Entry 8J6S (electron microscopy, 3.80 A resolution); this record covers chains C and D of the 12 polymer chains in the assembly.

Chain C:
Name: Histone H3.1
From: Homo sapiens
UniProtKB: P68431 (H31_HUMAN); residues 0-135 here correspond to UniProt positions 1-136 (UniProt number = residue number + 1)
Sequence (136 residues; numbered 0 to 135; the number before each row is that of its first residue; numbering starts at 0):
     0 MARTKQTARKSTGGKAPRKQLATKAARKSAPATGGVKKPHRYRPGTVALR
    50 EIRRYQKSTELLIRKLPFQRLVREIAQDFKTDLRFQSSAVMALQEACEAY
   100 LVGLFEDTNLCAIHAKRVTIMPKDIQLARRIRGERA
Disordered / not traced: 0-46, 135
UniProt features mapped onto this chain:
  - modified residue: R2 (Asymmetric dimethylarginine), T3 (Phosphothreonine), K4 (Allysine), Q5 (5-glutamyl dopamine), T6 (Phosphothreonine), R8 (Citrulline), K9 (N6,N6,N6-trimethyllysine), S10 (ADP-ribosylserine), T11 (Phosphothreonine), K14 (N6-(2-hydroxyisobutyryl)lysine), R17 (Asymmetric dimethylarginine), K18 (N6-(2-hydroxyisobutyryl)lysine), K23 (N6-(2-hydroxyisobutyryl)lysine), R26 (Citrulline), K27 (N6,N6,N6-trimethyllysine), S28 (ADP-ribosylserine), K36 (N6,N6,N6-trimethyllysine), K37 (N6-methyllysine), Y41 (Phosphotyrosine), K56 (N6,N6,N6-trimethyllysine) and 8 more in UniProt
  - lipidation: K18 (N6-decanoyllysine)

Chain D:
Name: Histone H4
From: Homo sapiens
UniProtKB: P62805 (H4_HUMAN); residues 0-102 here correspond to UniProt positions 1-103 (UniProt number = residue number + 1)
Sequence (103 residues; numbered 0 to 102; the number before each row is that of its first residue; numbering starts at 0):
     0 MSGRGKGGKGLGKGGAKRHRKVLRDNIQGITKPAIRRLARRGGVKRISGL
    50 IYEETRGVLKVFLENVIRDAVTYTEHAKRKTVTAMDVVYALKRQGRTLYG
   100 FGG
Disordered / not traced: 0-24, 98-102
UniProt features mapped onto this chain:
  - DNA-binding region: K16 to K20
  - modified residue: S1 (N-acetylserine), R3 (Asymmetric dimethylarginine), K5 (N6-(2-hydroxyisobutyryl)lysine), K8 (N6-(2-hydroxyisobutyryl)lysine), K12 (N6-(2-hydroxyisobutyryl)lysine), K16 (N6-(2-hydroxyisobutyryl)lysine), K20 (N6,N6,N6-trimethyllysine), K31 (N6-(2-hydroxyisobutyryl)lysine), K44 (N6-(2-hydroxyisobutyryl)lysine), S47 (Phosphoserine), Y51 (Phosphotyrosine), K59 (N6-(2-hydroxyisobutyryl)lysine), K77 (N6-(2-hydroxyisobutyryl)lysine), K79 (N6-(2-hydroxyisobutyryl)lysine), T80 (Phosphothreonine), Y88 (Phosphotyrosine), K91 (N6-(2-hydroxyisobutyryl)lysine)
  - cross-link (Glycyl lysine isopeptide (Lys-Gly)): K12 (interchain with G-Cter in SUMO2), K20 (interchain with G-Cter in SUMO2), K31 (interchain with G-Cter in SUMO2), K59 (interchain with G-Cter in SUMO2), K79 (interchain with G-Cter in SUMO2), K91 (interchain with G-Cter in SUMO2)

Chain C / chain D interface:
Residue-residue contacts (65; chain C residue first):
  A47(C) - R39(D)
  E50(C) - R39(D)  salt bridge
  I51(C) - R39(D)
  Y54(C) - R36(D)
  Y54(C) - R40(D)
  Q55(C) - R40(D)
  S57(C) - R40(D)
  E59(C) - R40(D)
  L61(C) - R36(D)  hydrogen bond (backbone-side chain)
  L61(C) - R40(D)
  I62(C) - I29(D)  hydrophobic
  I62(C) - L37(D)  hydrophobic
  P66(C) - G28(D)
  L70(C) - I26(D)  hydrophobic
  L70(C) - I29(D)  hydrophobic
  E73(C) - N25(D)
  E73(C) - I26(D)
  I74(C) - K59(D)
  F78(C) - R67(D)
  R83(C) - K79(D)
  R83(C) - T80(D)
  R83(C) - V81(D)  hydrogen bond (backbone-backbone)
  F84(C) - I66(D)  hydrophobic
  F84(C) - V81(D)  hydrophobic
  Q85(C) - V81(D)
  A88(C) - V81(D)
  A88(C) - T82(D)
  A88(C) - A83(D)
  A91(C) - V86(D)  hydrophobic
  L92(C) - L62(D)  hydrophobic
  L92(C) - V65(D)  hydrophobic
  L92(C) - I66(D)  hydrophobic
  L92(C) - V86(D)  hydrophobic
  A95(C) - L90(D)  hydrophobic
  C96(C) - L58(D)  hydrophobic
  C96(C) - F61(D)  hydrophobic
  C96(C) - L62(D)  hydrophobic
  E97(C) - L37(D)
  A98(C) - L97(D)  hydrophobic
  Y99(C) - V57(D)
  Y99(C) - F61(D)  hydrophobic
  L100(C) - L37(D)  hydrophobic
  L100(C) - T54(D)
  L100(C) - L58(D)  hydrophobic
  V101(C) - L37(D)
  V101(C) - R40(D)
  V101(C) - G41(D)
  F104(C) - A38(D)  hydrophobic
  F104(C) - I50(D)  hydrophobic
  N108(C) - G42(D)  hydrogen bond (side chain-backbone)
  N108(C) - V43(D)
  V117(C) - K44(D)
  V117(C) - R45(D)
  T118(C) - R45(D)
  I119(C) - V43(D)  hydrophobic
  I119(C) - R45(D)  hydrogen bond (backbone-backbone)
  I119(C) - S47(D)  hydrogen bond (backbone-backbone)
  I119(C) - I50(D)  hydrophobic
  M120(C) - S47(D)
  P121(C) - L49(D)  hydrophobic
  I124(C) - I50(D)  hydrophobic
  I124(C) - E53(D)
  Q125(C) - E53(D)  hydrogen bond
  R128(C) - V57(D)
  R131(C) - R95(D)
Also at the interface, not in a pair above, chain C (49 interface residues in all): T58, R63, F67, V71, D77, L82, S87, L103, E105, E133, R134
Also at the interface, not in a pair above, chain D (44 interface residues in all): T30, A33, I34, I46, V60, E63, N64, V70

Overview:
Chain C and chain D form an interface of 49 and 44 residues respectively; the contacts include 6 hydrogen
bonds and 1 salt bridge. Polar contacts include E50(C)-R39(D), L61(C)-R36(D) and N108(C)-G42(D). Curated
annotation (UniProt) lists a DNA-binding region on chain D.
Chain C is Histone H3.1 and chain D is Histone H4, both from Homo sapiens; the structure, Cryo-EM structure of
the single CAF-1 bound right-handed Di-tetrasome, was determined by electron microscopy, deposited together
with 7Y5K, 7Y5L, 7Y5O, 7Y5U, 7Y5V, 7Y5W and 4 further entries.
